Entry 2R5Q (X-ray diffraction, 2.30 A resolution); this record covers chains A and B.

[Chain A (and B)]
Molecule: Protease
From: Human immunodeficiency virus 1
Notes: chain B of this document is another copy of the same molecule, construct and numbering; everything in this record applies to it too
UniProtKB: Q50CM2 (Q50CM2_9HIV1); residues 1-99 here = UniProt positions 1-99
Sequence (99 residues; row label = number of the first residue in the row):
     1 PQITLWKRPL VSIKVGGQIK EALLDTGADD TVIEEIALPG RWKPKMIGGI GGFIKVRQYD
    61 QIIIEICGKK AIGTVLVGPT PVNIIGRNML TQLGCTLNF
Construct notes: engineered mutation Lys7 (Gln in Q50CM2), Ile33 (Leu in Q50CM2), Ile63 (Leu in Q50CM2); conflict Ala37 (Asn in Q50CM2)
Residues lining bound ligands: nelfinavir mesylate ag1343 (1UN; 2-[2-hydroxy-3-(3-hydroxy-2-methyl-benzoylamino)-4-phenyl sulfanyl-butyl]-decahydro-isoquinoline-3-carboxylic acid tert-butylamide): Arg8, Leu23, Asp25, Gly27, Ala28, Asp30, Val32, Ile47, Gly48, Gly49, Ile50, Pro81, Val82, Ile84

[How chain A and chain B interact]
Pairs across the interface (98):
  Pro1(A) with Leu97(B); Asn98(B); Phe99(B), hydrogen bond (backbone-backbone)
  Gln2(A) with Thr96(B); Leu97(B); Asn98(B), hydrogen bond
  Ile3(A) with Thr96(B); Leu97(B), hydrogen bond (backbone-backbone); Phe99(B), hydrophobic
  Leu5(A) with Thr26(B); Arg87(B), hydrogen bond (backbone-side chain); Leu90(B), hydrophobic; Thr91(B); Cys95(B)
  Trp6(A) with Arg87(B), hydrogen bond (backbone-side chain); Thr91(B)
  Lys7(A) with Arg87(B)
  Arg8(A) with Asp29(B), salt bridge; Arg87(B)
  Pro9(A) with Thr26(B); Arg87(B); Leu97(B), hydrophobic
  Leu23(A) with Gly27(B)
  Leu24(A) with Thr26(B), hydrogen bond (backbone-side chain); Leu97(B), hydrophobic; Phe99(B), hydrophobic
  Asp25(A) with Asp25(B); Thr26(B); Gly27(B), hydrogen bond (side chain-backbone)
  Thr26(A) with Leu5(B); Pro9(B); Leu24(B), hydrogen bond (side chain-backbone); Asp25(B); Thr26(B), hydrogen bond (backbone-side chain); Leu97(B)
  Gly27(A) with Leu23(B); Leu24(B); Asp25(B)
  Asp29(A) with Arg8(B), salt bridge
  Gly49(A) with Ile50(B)
  Ile50(A) with Gly49(B); Ile50(B), hydrogen bond (backbone-backbone); Gly51(B), hydrogen bond (backbone-backbone); Gly52(B); Ile54(B), hydrophobic; Thr80(B); Pro81(B)
  Gly51(A) with Gly51(B); Gly52(B); Ile54(B)
  Gly52(A) with Ile50(B); Gly51(B)
  Ile54(A) with Ile50(B)
  Ile66(A) with Phe99(B)
  Cys67(A) with Phe99(B), hydrophobic
  Lys69(A) with Phe99(B), hydrogen bond (side chain-backbone)
  Thr80(A) with Ile50(B)
  Pro81(A) with Gly49(B)
  Arg87(A) with Leu5(B), hydrogen bond (side chain-backbone); Trp6(B), hydrogen bond (side chain-backbone); Lys7(B), hydrogen bond (side chain-backbone); Arg8(B); Pro9(B)
  Leu90(A) with Leu5(B), hydrophobic
  Thr91(A) with Leu5(B); Trp6(B)
  Gln92(A) with Trp6(B)
  Leu93(A) with Phe99(B)
  Gly94(A) with Asn98(B); Phe99(B)
  Cys95(A) with Leu5(B); Leu97(B), hydrophobic; Asn98(B); Phe99(B), hydrophobic
  Thr96(A) with Gln2(B); Ile3(B); Thr96(B); Leu97(B); Asn98(B), hydrogen bond (backbone-backbone)
  Leu97(A) with Pro1(B); Gln2(B); Ile3(B), hydrogen bond (backbone-backbone); Leu24(B), hydrophobic; Thr26(B); Thr96(B); Leu97(B), hydrophobic
  Asn98(A) with Pro1(B); Gln2(B), hydrogen bond; Gly94(B); Cys95(B); Thr96(B), hydrogen bond (backbone-backbone); Asn98(B), hydrogen bond
  Phe99(A) with Pro1(B), hydrogen bond (backbone-backbone); Cys67(B), hydrophobic; Lys69(B); Leu93(B); Gly94(B); Cys95(B), hydrophobic
Other interface residues (no listed pair), chain A (39 interface residues in all): Thr4, Val32, Gly48, Pro79
Other interface residues (no listed pair), chain B (36 interface residues in all): Thr4, Ile47, Phe53

[In short]
The interface between chain A and chain B involves 39 residues on one side and 36 on the other, with 21
hydrogen bonds and 2 salt bridges. Polar contacts include Arg8(A)-Asp29(B), Gln2(A)-Asn98(B) and
Leu5(A)-Arg87(B). Chain A binds nelfinavir mesylate ag1343.
Both chains are Protease (Human immunodeficiency virus 1). Entry 2R5Q (Crystal Structure Analysis of HIV-1
Subtype C Protease Complexed with Nelfinavir) was determined by X-ray diffraction, deposited together with
2R5P.
